4M77 - chains D and E of the 7 polymer chains in the assembly; structure by X-ray diffraction, 3.11 A resolution.

[Chain D]
Molecule: U6 snRNA-associated Sm-like protein LSm6
Organism: Saccharomyces cerevisiae
Reference sequence: Q06406 (LSM6_YEAST); numbering as in UniProt (aligned over 1-86)
Sequence (86 residues; each row starts with the number of its first residue):
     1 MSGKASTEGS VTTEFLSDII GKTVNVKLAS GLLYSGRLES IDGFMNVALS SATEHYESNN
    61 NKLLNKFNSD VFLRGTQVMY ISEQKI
Unresolved in the structure: 1-9, 85-86
Swiss-Prot annotation at these positions:
  - mutagenesis: R74 (R74A: Reduces affinity for poly-U RNA ends)

[Chain E]
Molecule: U6 snRNA-associated Sm-like protein LSm5
Organism: Saccharomyces cerevisiae
Reference sequence: P40089 (LSM5_YEAST); numbering as in UniProt (aligned over 1-93)
Sequence (93 residues; row label = number of the first residue in the row):
     1 MSLPEILPLE VIDKTINQKV LIVLQSNREF EGTLVGFDDF VNVILEDAVE WLIDPEDESR
    61 NEKVMQHHGR MLLSGNNIAI LVPGGKKTPT EAL
Unresolved in the structure: 1-5, 53-62, 86-93
Swiss-Prot annotation at these positions:
  - mutagenesis: S74 (S74A: Slightly increases affinity for poly-U RNA ends)

[Interface between chain D and chain E]
Pairs across the interface (28; chain D residue first):
  V11(D) - I44(E)  hydrophobic
  T12(D) - D38(E)  hydrogen bond
  T12(D) - N42(E)
  F15(D) - I44(E)  hydrophobic
  F15(D) - R70(E)
  F15(D) - L72(E)  hydrophobic
  L16(D) - L72(E)  hydrophobic
  K27(D) - E50(E)  salt bridge
  K27(D) - M65(E)
  E57(D) - R28(E)  salt bridge
  E57(D) - L52(E)
  E57(D) - M65(E)
  V78(D) - S74(E)  hydrogen bond (backbone-side chain)
  M79(D) - R28(E)
  M79(D) - F30(E)  hydrophobic
  M79(D) - E50(E)
  M79(D) - L73(E)
  M79(D) - S74(E)  hydrogen bond (backbone-backbone)
  Y80(D) - F30(E)  hydrophobic
  Y80(D) - E50(E)
  Y80(D) - H67(E)
  Y80(D) - L72(E)
  Y80(D) - L73(E)  hydrophobic
  I81(D) - M71(E)
  I81(D) - L72(E)  hydrogen bond (backbone-backbone)
  S82(D) - R70(E)
  S82(D) - M71(E)
  E83(D) - R70(E)  salt bridge
Other interface residues (no listed pair), chain D (15 interface residues in all): A29, G31, M45
Other interface residues (no listed pair), chain E (20 interface residues in all): L24, G36, F37, H68, G69, N77

[In short]
15 residues of chain D and 20 residues of chain E are in contact, with 4 hydrogen bonds and 3 salt bridges.
Polar pairs include K27(D)-E50(E), E57(D)-R28(E) and E83(D)-R70(E). From UniProt: one mutagenesis site on
chain D; one mutagenesis site on chain E.
Here chain D is U6 snRNA-associated Sm-like protein LSm6 and chain E is U6 snRNA-associated Sm-like protein
LSm5, both from Saccharomyces cerevisiae. Entry 4M77 (Crystal structure of Lsm2-8 complex, space group
I212121) was determined by X-ray diffraction (same publication as 4M78, 4M7A, 4M7D and 4M75).
